Entry 5VIY (electron microscopy, 6.20 A resolution (low resolution: residue-level contacts below are approximate; hydrogen-bond / salt-bridge calls are withheld)); this record covers chains D and J of the 16 polymer chains in the assembly.

== Chain D ==
Name: Envelope glycoprotein gp160
From: Human immunodeficiency virus 1
UniProtKB: Q2N0S6 (Q2N0S6_9HIV1); the construct lacks a stretch of the UniProt sequence and is renumbered around it, so the offset changes along the chain: 31-141 = UniProt 30-140; 150-185 = UniProt 141-176; 187-309 = UniProt 186-308; 312-321 = UniProt 309-318; 2 more segments
Sequence (481 residues; numbered 31 to 513 plus 10 insertion-coded residues; 12 numbers in that range are skipped by the numbering (no residue carries them; nothing is unmodelled there); the number before each row is that of its first residue; a row labelled like 185A-185I holds insertion residues (185A, then the next letters in order)):
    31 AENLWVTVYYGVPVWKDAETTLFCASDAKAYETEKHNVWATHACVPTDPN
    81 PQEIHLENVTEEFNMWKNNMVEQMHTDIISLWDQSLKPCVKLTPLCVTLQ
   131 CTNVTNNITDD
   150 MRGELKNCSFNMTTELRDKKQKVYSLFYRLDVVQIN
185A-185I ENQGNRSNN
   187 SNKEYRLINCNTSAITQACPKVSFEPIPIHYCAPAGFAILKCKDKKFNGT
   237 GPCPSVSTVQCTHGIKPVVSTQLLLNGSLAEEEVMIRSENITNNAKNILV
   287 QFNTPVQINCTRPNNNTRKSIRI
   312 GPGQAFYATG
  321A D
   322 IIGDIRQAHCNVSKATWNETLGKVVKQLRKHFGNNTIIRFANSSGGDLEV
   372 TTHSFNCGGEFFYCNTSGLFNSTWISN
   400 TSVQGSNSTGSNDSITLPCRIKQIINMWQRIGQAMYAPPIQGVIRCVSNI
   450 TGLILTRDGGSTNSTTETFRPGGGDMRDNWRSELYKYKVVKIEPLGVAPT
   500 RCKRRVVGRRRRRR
Not modelled in the structure: 31-32, 150-151, 185A-185I, 400-410, 506-513
Disulfides: Cys54-Cys74, Cys119-Cys205, Cys126-Cys196, Cys131-Cys157, Cys218-Cys247, Cys228-Cys239, Cys296-Cys331, Cys378-Cys445, Cys385-Cys418
Covalent attachments: N-acetylglucosamine (NAG) linked to Asn88, Asn133, Asn197, Asn234, Asn262, Asn295, Asn301, Asn332, Asn339, Asn355, Asn363, Asn386, Asn392, Asn448; glycan linked to Asn156, Asn160, Asn276
Sequence notes: conflict Asn332 (Thr330 in Q2N0S6), Cys501 (Ala498 in Q2N0S6), Arg509 (Glu506 in Q2N0S6), Arg510 (Lys507 in Q2N0S6); expression tag (512-513)
What the authors report for this chain:
  - post-translational modification sites: Asn156, Asn160

== Chain J ==
Name: BG1 Fab heavy chain
From: Homo sapiens
UniProtKB: S6B291 (S6B291_HUMAN); residues 134-233 here correspond to UniProt positions 137-236 (UniProt number = residue number + 3)
Sequence (233 residues; numbered 1 to 233; the number before each row is that of its first residue):
     1 AEQLVESGGGLVPPGRSLRLSCSASGFYFPDYAMAWVRQAPGQGLQWVGF
    51 MRGWAYGGSAQFAAFAVGKFAISRDDGRNVVYLDVKNPTFEDTGVYFCAR
   101 EQRNKDYRYGQEGFGYSYGMDVWGRGTTVVVSTASTKGPSVFPLAPSSKS
   151 TSGGTAALGCLVKDYFPEPVTVSWNSGALTSGVHTFPAVLQSSGLYSLSS
   201 VVTVPSSSLGTQTYICNVNHKPSNTKVDKRVEP
Not modelled in the structure: 147-154, 210-211
Disulfides: Cys22-Cys98, Cys160-Cys216

== Chain D / chain J interface ==
Contacting residue pairs - 12 pairs, chain D then chain J:
  Gln130(D) with Trp54(J); Ala55(J); Gly57(J)
  Thr132(D) with Trp54(J)
  Asn156(D) with Trp54(J)
  Ser158(D) with Trp54(J); Ala55(J)
  Lys171(D) with Ala55(J); Tyr56(J)
  Asn188(D) with Trp54(J); Gly57(J); Gly58(J)
Other interface residues (no listed pair), chain D (8 interface residues in all): Cys131, Ser187
The authors on this interface:
  - epitope / paratope residues, chain D: Gln130(D)
  - epitope / paratope residues, chain J: Trp54(J)

== Overview ==
Chain D and chain J form an interface of 8 and 5 residues respectively. The paper reports epitope/paratope
residues Gln130(D) and Trp54(J); modification sites Asn156(D) and Asn160(D).
Here chain D is Envelope glycoprotein gp160 (Human immunodeficiency virus 1) and chain J is BG1 Fab heavy
chain (Homo sapiens). Entry 5VIY (BG505 SOSIP.664 in complex with broadly neutralizing antibodies BG1 and
8ANC195) was determined by electron microscopy together with 5VVF and 5VJ6 from the same study.
